PDB entry 4YNT | X-ray diffraction, 1.78 A resolution | chain A

# Chain A
Protein: Glucose oxidase, putative
Organism: Aspergillus flavus NRRL3357
Notes: EC 1.1.5.9
UniProt: B8MX95 (B8MX95_ASPFN); residues 2-571 here correspond to UniProt positions 24-593 (UniProt number = residue number + 22)
Amino-acid sequence (571 residues; row label = number of the first residue in the row):
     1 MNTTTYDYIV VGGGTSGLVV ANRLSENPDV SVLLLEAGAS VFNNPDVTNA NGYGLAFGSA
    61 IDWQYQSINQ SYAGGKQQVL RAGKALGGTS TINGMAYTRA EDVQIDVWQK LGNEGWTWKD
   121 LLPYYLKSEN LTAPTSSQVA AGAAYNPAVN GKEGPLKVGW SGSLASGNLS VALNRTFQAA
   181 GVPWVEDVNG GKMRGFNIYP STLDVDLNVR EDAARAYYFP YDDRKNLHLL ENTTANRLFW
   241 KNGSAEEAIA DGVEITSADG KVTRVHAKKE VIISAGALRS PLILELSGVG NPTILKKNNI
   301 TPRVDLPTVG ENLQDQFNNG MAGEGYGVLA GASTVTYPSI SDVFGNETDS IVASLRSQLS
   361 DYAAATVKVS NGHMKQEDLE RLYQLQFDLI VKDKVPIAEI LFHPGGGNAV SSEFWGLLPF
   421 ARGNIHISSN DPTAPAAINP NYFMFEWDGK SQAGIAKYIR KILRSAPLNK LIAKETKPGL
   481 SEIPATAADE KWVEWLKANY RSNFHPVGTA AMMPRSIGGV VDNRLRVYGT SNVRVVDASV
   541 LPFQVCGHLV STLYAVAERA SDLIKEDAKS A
Not modelled in the structure: 1
Differences from the reference sequence: expression tag (1)
Residues lining bound ligands: dihydroflavine-adenine dinucleotide (FDA): Val11, Gly12, Gly13, Gly14, Thr15, Ser16, Leu35, Glu36, Ala37, Tyr53, Phe57, Trp63, Arg81, Ala82, Gly83, Lys84, Ala85, Gly87, Gly88, Thr89, Ser90, Ile92, Asn93, Gly94, Met95, Ala96, Thr233, Thr234, Ala235, Ser274, Ala275, Gly276, Arg279, Ile283, Phe504, His505, Asp537, Ala538, His548, Leu549, Val550, Ser551, Leu553
What the authors report for this chain:
  - binding site for dihydroflavine-adenine dinucleotide: Gly94 to Ala96
  - mutagenesis - H505A, H548A: decreased catalytic activity
  - catalytic residues: His505, His548

# Overview
Ligands of chain A: dihydroflavine-adenine dinucleotide. The paper reports catalytic residues His505 and
His548; H505A and H548A reduce catalytic activity.
Chain A is Glucose oxidase, putative (Aspergillus flavus NRRL3357); the structure, Crystal structure of
Aspergillus flavus FAD glucose dehydrogenase, was determined by X-ray diffraction, deposited together with
4YNU.
